Entry 7T5O (electron microscopy, 3.39 A resolution); this record covers chains C and L of the 5 polymer chains in the assembly.

== Chain C ==
Molecule: Spike glycoprotein
Organism: Severe acute respiratory syndrome-related coronavirus
Sequence (1256 residues; each row starts with the number of its first residue; note: 9 numbers in that range are skipped by the numbering (no residue carries them; nothing is unmodelled there)):
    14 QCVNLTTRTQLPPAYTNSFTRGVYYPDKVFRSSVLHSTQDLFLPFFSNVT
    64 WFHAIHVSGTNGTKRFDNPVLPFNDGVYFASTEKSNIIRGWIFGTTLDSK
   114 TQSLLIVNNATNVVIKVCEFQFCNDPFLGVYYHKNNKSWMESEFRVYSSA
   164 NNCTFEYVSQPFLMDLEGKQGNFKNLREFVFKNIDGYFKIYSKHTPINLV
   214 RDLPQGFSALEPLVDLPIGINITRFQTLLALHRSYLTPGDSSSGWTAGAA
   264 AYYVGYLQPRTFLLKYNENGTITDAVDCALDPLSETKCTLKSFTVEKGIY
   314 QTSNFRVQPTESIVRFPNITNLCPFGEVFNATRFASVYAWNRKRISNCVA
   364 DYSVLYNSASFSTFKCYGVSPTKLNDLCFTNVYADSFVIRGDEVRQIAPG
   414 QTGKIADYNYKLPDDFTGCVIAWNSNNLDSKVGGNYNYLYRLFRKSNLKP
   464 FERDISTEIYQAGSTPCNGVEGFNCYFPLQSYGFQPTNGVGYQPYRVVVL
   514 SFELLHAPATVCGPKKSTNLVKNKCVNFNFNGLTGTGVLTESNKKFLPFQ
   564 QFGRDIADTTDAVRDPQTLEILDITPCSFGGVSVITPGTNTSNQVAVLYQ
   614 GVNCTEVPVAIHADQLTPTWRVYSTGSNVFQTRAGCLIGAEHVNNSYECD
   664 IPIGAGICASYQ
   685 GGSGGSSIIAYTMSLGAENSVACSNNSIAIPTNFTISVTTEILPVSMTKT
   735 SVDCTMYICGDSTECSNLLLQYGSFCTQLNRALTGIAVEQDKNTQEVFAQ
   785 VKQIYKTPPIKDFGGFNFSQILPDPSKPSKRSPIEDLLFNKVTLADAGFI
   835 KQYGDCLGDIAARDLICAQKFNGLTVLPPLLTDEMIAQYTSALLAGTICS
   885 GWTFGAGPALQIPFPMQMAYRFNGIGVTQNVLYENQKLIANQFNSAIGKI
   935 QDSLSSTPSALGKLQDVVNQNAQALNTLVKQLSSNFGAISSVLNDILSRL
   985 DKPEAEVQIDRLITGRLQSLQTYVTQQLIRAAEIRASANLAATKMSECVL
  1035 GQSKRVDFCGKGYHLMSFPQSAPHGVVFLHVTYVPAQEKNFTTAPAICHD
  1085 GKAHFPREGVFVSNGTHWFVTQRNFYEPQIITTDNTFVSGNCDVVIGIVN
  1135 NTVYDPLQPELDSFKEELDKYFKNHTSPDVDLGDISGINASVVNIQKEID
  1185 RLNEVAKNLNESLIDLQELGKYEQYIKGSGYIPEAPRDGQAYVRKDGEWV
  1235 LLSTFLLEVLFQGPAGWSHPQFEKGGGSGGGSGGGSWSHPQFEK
Disordered / not traced: 14-26, 66-185, 241-263, 445-446, 685-690, 829-830, 1136-1278
Disulfide bonds: C291-C301, C336-C361, C379-C432, C391-C525, C480-C488, C538-C590, C617-C649, C662-C671, C738-C760, C743-C749, C1032-C1043, C1082-C1126

== Chain L ==
Molecule: GAR03 Fab light chain
Organism: Homo sapiens
Notes: antibody fragment or engineered binder
Sequence (215 residues; numbered 1 to 215; the number before each row is that of its first residue):
     1 SYVLTQPPSVAVAPGQTARIRCGENDIGSKNVHWYQQKSGQAPVLVVYDD
    51 SDRPSGIPERFSGSNSGNTATLTISRVEAGDEADYYCQVWDSTGDHPDVV
   101 FGGGTKLTVLGQPKAAPSVTLFPPSSEELQANKATLVCLISDFYPGAVTV
   151 AWKADSSPVKAGVETTTPSKQSNNKYAASSYLSLTPEQWKSHRSYSCQVT
   201 HEGSTVEKTVAPTEC
Disordered / not traced: 214-215
Disulfide bonds: C22-C87, C138-C197

== How chain C and chain L interact ==
Pairs across the interface (23; chain C residue first):
  E340(C) - G28(L)  hydrogen bond (side chain-backbone)
  E340(C) - S29(L)  hydrogen bond (backbone-side chain)
  E340(C) - G67(L)  hydrogen bond (side chain-backbone)
  R346(C) - D91(L)  salt bridge
  R346(C) - S92(L)  hydrogen bond
  R346(C) - T93(L)
  R346(C) - G94(L)
  A348(C) - S92(L)
  S349(C) - D95(L)  hydrogen bond
  Y351(C) - D95(L)
  N354(C) - S29(L)
  K356(C) - G28(L)
  K356(C) - S29(L)
  K356(C) - K30(L)
  K356(C) - N31(L)  hydrogen bond
  K356(C) - D50(L)  salt bridge
  R357(C) - N31(L)
  R357(C) - D49(L)  salt bridge
  R357(C) - D50(L)
  R357(C) - D52(L)
  N450(C) - D95(L)
  R466(C) - W90(L)
  I468(C) - P97(L)  hydrophobic
Also at the interface, not in a pair above, chain C (13 interface residues in all): V341, A344
Also at the interface, not in a pair above, chain L (16 interface residues in all): D26

== Summary ==
Chain C and chain L form an interface of 13 and 16 residues respectively, with 6 hydrogen bonds and 3 salt
bridges. Among the polar pairs are R346(C)-D91(L), K356(C)-D50(L) and R357(C)-D49(L).
Here chain C is Spike glycoprotein (Severe acute respiratory syndrome-related coronavirus) and chain L is
GAR03 Fab light chain (Homo sapiens). Entry 7T5O (VFLIP Spike Trimer with GAR03) was determined by electron
microscopy, deposited together with 7T72.
